Entry 1A0A (X-ray diffraction, 2.80 A resolution); this record covers chains D and A of the 4 polymer chains in the assembly.

# Chain D
Molecule: 17-nt DNA strand
Notes: fragment: upstream activation site p2
Sequence (17 nucleotides; each row starts with the number of its first residue):
     1 CTAGTCCCACGTGTGAG

# Chain A
Molecule: Protein (phosphate system positive regulatory protein PHO4)
From: Saccharomyces cerevisiae
Notes: fragment: dna binding domain
Reference sequence: P07270 (PHO4_YEAST); residues 0-62 here correspond to UniProt positions 250-312 (UniProt number = residue number + 250)
Chain sequence (63 residues; row label = number of the first residue in the row; numbering starts at 0):
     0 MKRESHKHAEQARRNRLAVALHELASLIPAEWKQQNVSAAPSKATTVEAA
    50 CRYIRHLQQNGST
Differences from the reference sequence: conflict Met0 (Asp250 in P07270), Ala19 (Pro269 in P07270)

# How chain D and chain A interact
Residue-residue contacts (14; chain D residue first):
  DC7(D) - Ser41(A)  hydrogen bond to the phosphate
  DC8(D) - Ser41(A)  hydrogen bond to the phosphate
  DC8(D) - Lys42(A)  phosphate contact
  DA9(D) - Lys42(A)  salt bridge to the phosphate
  DC10(D) - Gln10(A)  hydrogen bond to the phosphate
  DC10(D) - Arg13(A)  phosphate contact
  DG11(D) - Lys6(A)  salt bridge to the phosphate
  DG11(D) - Arg13(A)  hydrogen bond to the base
  DT12(D) - Glu3(A)  phosphate contact
  DT12(D) - Ser4(A)  phosphate contact
  DT12(D) - Lys6(A)  salt bridge to the phosphate
  DT12(D) - Glu9(A)  base contact
  DG13(D) - Arg2(A)  phosphate contact
  DG13(D) - His5(A)  hydrogen bond to the base
Interface residues without a listed pair, chain D (8 interface residues in all): DT14
Interface residues without a listed pair, chain A (12 interface residues in all): Ala39, Thr44

# Summary
8 residues of chain D face 12 of chain A across their interface, with 5 hydrogen bonds and 3 salt bridges.
Polar contacts include DG11(D)-Arg13(A), DG13(D)-His5(A) and DC7(D)-Ser41(A).
Chain D is a 17-nt DNA strand and chain A is Protein (phosphate system positive regulatory protein PHO4)
(Saccharomyces cerevisiae); the structure, Phosphate system positive regulatory protein PHO4/DNA complex, was
determined by X-ray diffraction.
